7VXL - chains B and C of the 3 polymer chains in the assembly; structure by electron microscopy, 3.30 A resolution.

Chain B:
Molecule: Capsid protein VP2
From: Coxsackievirus B3
Reference sequence: P03313 (POLG_CXB3N); residues 1-263 here correspond to UniProt positions 70-332 (UniProt number = residue number + 69)
Chain sequence (263 residues; row label = number of the first residue in the row):
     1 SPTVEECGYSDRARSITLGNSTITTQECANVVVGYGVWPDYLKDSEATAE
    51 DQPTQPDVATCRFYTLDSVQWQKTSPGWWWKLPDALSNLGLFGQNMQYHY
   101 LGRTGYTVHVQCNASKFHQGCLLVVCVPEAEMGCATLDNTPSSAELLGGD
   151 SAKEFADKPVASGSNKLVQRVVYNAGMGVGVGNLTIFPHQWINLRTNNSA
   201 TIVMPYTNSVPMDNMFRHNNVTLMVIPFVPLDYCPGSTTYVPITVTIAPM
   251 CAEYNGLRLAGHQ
Unresolved in the structure: 1-11, 44-47, 261-263
Sequence notes: conflict Ser151 (Thr220 in P03313)

Chain C:
Molecule: Capsid protein VP3
From: Coxsackievirus B3
Reference sequence: P03313 (POLG_CXB3N); residues 1-238 here correspond to UniProt positions 333-570 (UniProt number = residue number + 332)
Chain sequence (238 residues; row label = number of the first residue in the row):
     1 GLPTMNTPGSCQFLTSDDFQSPSAMPQYDVTPEMRIPGEVKNLMEIAEVD
    51 SVVPVQNVGEKVNSMEAYQIPVRSNEGSGTQVFGFPLQPGYSSVFSRTLL
   101 GEILNYYTHWSGSIKLTFMFCGSAMATGKFLLAYSPPGAGAPTKRVDAML
   151 GTHVVWDVGLQSSCVLCIPWISQTHYRYVTSDEYTAGGFITCWYQTNIVV
   201 PADAQSSCYIMCFVSACNDFSVRLLKDTPFISQQNFFQ
Unresolved in the structure: 1-7, 233-238
Sequence notes: conflict Val155 (Ile487 in P03313), Tyr178 (Phe510 in P03313), Thr180 (Ala512 in P03313)

How chain B and chain C interact:
Pairs across the interface (53):
  Tyr35(B) - Gly38(C)
  Lys43(B) - Arg35(C)
  Lys116(B) - Ala124(C)
  Lys116(B) - Met125(C)
  Phe117(B) - Ala202(C)
  Phe117(B) - Asp203(C)
  Gln119(B) - Gly122(C)
  Gln119(B) - Ser123(C)  hydrogen bond
  Gln119(B) - Gln205(C)
  Gln119(B) - Ser207(C)  hydrogen bond (side chain-backbone)
  Gln119(B) - Cys208(C)
  Cys121(B) - Met119(C)  hydrophobic
  Cys121(B) - Cys121(C)  hydrophobic
  Tyr173(B) - Ser64(C)
  Val181(B) - Met65(C)  hydrophobic
  Val181(B) - Tyr68(C)  hydrophobic
  Gly182(B) - Ser51(C)
  Gly182(B) - Val52(C)  hydrogen bond (backbone-backbone)
  Gly182(B) - Tyr68(C)  hydrogen bond (backbone-side chain)
  Asn183(B) - Ser51(C)
  Asn183(B) - Arg97(C)
  Asn183(B) - Thr98(C)
  Asn183(B) - Leu99(C)
  Thr185(B) - Val49(C)
  Thr185(B) - Asp50(C)  hydrogen bond (side chain-backbone)
  Ile186(B) - Ile46(C)  hydrophobic
  Ile186(B) - Val49(C)  hydrophobic
  Trp191(B) - Val52(C)  hydrophobic
  Trp191(B) - Met211(C)  hydrophobic
  Trp191(B) - Phe213(C)  hydrophobic
  Asn193(B) - Met119(C)
  Asn193(B) - Phe120(C)  hydrogen bond (side chain-backbone)
  Asn193(B) - Cys121(C)
  Asn193(B) - Ser162(C)
  Arg195(B) - Phe120(C)
  Arg195(B) - Gly122(C)
  Arg195(B) - Ser123(C)  hydrogen bond (side chain-backbone)
  Arg195(B) - Ala124(C)
  Arg195(B) - Val158(C)  hydrogen bond (side chain-backbone)
  Tyr206(B) - Pro37(C)
  Thr207(B) - Pro37(C)
  Ser209(B) - Met34(C)
  Ile226(B) - Met65(C)  hydrophobic
  Phe228(B) - Val52(C)  hydrophobic
  Phe228(B) - Met65(C)  hydrophobic
  Phe228(B) - Gln69(C)
  Phe228(B) - Met211(C)  hydrophobic
  Pro230(B) - Gln69(C)
  Asp232(B) - Gln205(C)
  Tyr233(B) - Gln205(C)
  Cys234(B) - Asp203(C)
  Cys234(B) - Ala204(C)  hydrogen bond (side chain-backbone)
  Cys234(B) - Gln205(C)
Also at the interface, not in a pair above, chain B (32 interface residues in all): Val37, His118, Val172, Gly180, Thr196, Pro205, Asn208, Val229
Also at the interface, not in a pair above, chain C (38 interface residues in all): Ile36, Asn63, Ala126, Gly159, Tyr209

Summary:
The interface between chain B and chain C involves 32 residues on one side and 38 on the other, with 9
hydrogen bonds. Polar pairs include Gln119(B)-Ser123(C), Gln119(B)-Ser207(C) and Gly182(B)-Tyr68(C).
Here chain B is Capsid protein VP2 and chain C is Capsid protein VP3, both from Coxsackievirus B3. Entry 7VXL
(Coxsackievirus B3 A-particle at pH7.4 (VP3-234Q)) was determined by electron microscopy.
